PDB entry 2B3L | X-ray diffraction, 1.50 A resolution | chain A

[Chain A]
Protein: Methionine aminopeptidase 1
Organism: Homo sapiens
Notes: EC 3.4.11.18
UniProtKB: P53582 (AMPM1_HUMAN); residues 90-393 here correspond to UniProt positions 81-384 (UniProt number = residue number - 9)
Sequence (329 residues; each row starts with the number of its first residue):
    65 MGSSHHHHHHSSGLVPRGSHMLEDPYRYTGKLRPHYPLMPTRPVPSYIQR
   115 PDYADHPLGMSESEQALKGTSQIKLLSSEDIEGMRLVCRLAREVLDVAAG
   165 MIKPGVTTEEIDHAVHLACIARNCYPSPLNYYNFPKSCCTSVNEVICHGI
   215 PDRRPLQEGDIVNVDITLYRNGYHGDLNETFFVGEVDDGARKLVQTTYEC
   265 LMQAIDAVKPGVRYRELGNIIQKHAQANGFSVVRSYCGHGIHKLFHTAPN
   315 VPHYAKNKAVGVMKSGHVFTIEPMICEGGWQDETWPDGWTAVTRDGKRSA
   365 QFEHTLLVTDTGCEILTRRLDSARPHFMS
Not modelled in the structure: 65-88
Sequence notes: cloning artifact (65-68, 75-89); expression tag (69-74)
Metal / ion sites: K+: S205, N207, V209, S363
Curated features (UniProtKB/Swiss-Prot):
  - binding site (a protein): H212, H310
  - binding site (Zn(2+)): D229, D240, H303, E336, E367

[Overview]
The K+ site is built by S205, N207, V209 and S363. Curated annotation (UniProt) lists protein-binding residues
H212 and H310 and 5 Zn2+-binding residues.
Chain A is Methionine aminopeptidase 1 (Homo sapiens); the structure, Crystal structure of type I human
methionine aminopeptidase in the apo form, was determined by X-ray diffraction (same publication as 2B3H and
2B3K).
